PDB entry 7UV9 | electron microscopy, 3.20 A resolution | chains G and I of the 11 polymer chains in the assembly

[Chain G]
Name: Histone H2A type 1
Organism: Homo sapiens
Reference sequence: P0C0S8 (H2A1_HUMAN); residues 1-129 here correspond to UniProt positions 2-130 (UniProt number = residue number + 1)
Sequence (129 residues; numbered 1 to 129; the number before each row is that of its first residue):
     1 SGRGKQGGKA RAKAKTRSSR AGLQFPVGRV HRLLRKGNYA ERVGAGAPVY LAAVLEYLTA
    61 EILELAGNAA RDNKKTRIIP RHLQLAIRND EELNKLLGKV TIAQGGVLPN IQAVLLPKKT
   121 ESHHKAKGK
Not modelled in the structure: 1-9, 117-129
Swiss-Prot annotation at these positions:
  - modified residue: Ser1 (N-acetylserine), Arg3 (Citrulline), Lys5 (N6-(2-hydroxyisobutyryl)lysine), Lys9 (N6-(2-hydroxyisobutyryl)lysine), Lys13 (N6-(beta-hydroxybutyryl)lysine), Lys36 (N6-(2-hydroxyisobutyryl)lysine), Lys74 (N6-(2-hydroxyisobutyryl)lysine), Lys75 (N6-(2-hydroxyisobutyryl)lysine), Lys95 (N6-(2-hydroxyisobutyryl)lysine), Lys99 (N6-glutaryllysine), Gln104 (N5-methylglutamine), Lys118 (N6-(2-hydroxyisobutyryl)lysine), Lys119 (N6-crotonyllysine), Thr120 (Phosphothreonine), Lys125 (N6-crotonyllysine)
  - cross-link (Glycyl lysine isopeptide (Lys-Gly)): Lys13 (interchain with G-Cter in ubiquitin), Lys15 (interchain with G-Cter in ubiquitin), Lys119 (interchain with G-Cter in ubiquitin)
Reported in the primary citation:
  - mutagenesis - E61A, D90A, E92A, E92K: decreased binding to Lysine-specific demethylase 2A

[Chain I]
Molecule: 185-nt DNA strand
Organism: synthetic construct
Sequence (185 nucleotides; numbered -92 to 92; the number before each row is that of its first residue; numbers below 1 keep their minus sign (DA-92 is residue -92)):
   -92 ATCGCTGTTC AATACATGCA CAGGATGTAT ATATCTGACA CGTGCCTGGA GACTAGGGAG
   -32 TAATCCCCTT GGCGGTTAAA ACGCGGGGGA CAGCGCGTAC GTGCGTTTAA GCGGTGCTAG
    28 AGCTGTCTAC GACCAATTGA GCGGCCTCGG CACCGGGATT CTCCAGGGCG GCCGCGTATA
    88 GGGAT
Not modelled in the structure: -92 to -71, 76-92

[Interface between chain G and chain I]
Contacting residue pairs (8):
  Arg11(G) - DT44(I)  hydrogen bond to the sugar
  Lys13(G) - DG46(I)  phosphate contact
  Arg29(G) - DC49(I)  salt bridge to the phosphate
  Arg42(G) - DG38(I)  sugar contact
  Arg42(G) - DA39(I)  phosphate contact
  Val43(G) - DG38(I)  sugar contact
  Val43(G) - DA39(I)  hydrogen bond to the phosphate
  Ala45(G) - DG38(I)  phosphate contact
Interface residues without a listed pair, chain G (8 interface residues in all): Glu41, Gly44
Interface residues without a listed pair, chain I (7 interface residues in all): DA43, DG48

[Summary]
8 residues of chain G face 7 of chain I across their interface, with 2 hydrogen bonds and 1 salt bridge. Polar
pairs include Arg11(G)-DT44(I), Val43(G)-DA39(I) and Arg29(G)-DC49(I). The paper reports that E61A, D90A and
E92A of chain G, among others, reduce binding to Lysine-specific demethylase 2A.
Chain G is Histone H2A type 1 (Homo sapiens) and chain I is a 185-nt DNA strand (synthetic construct); the
structure, KDM2A-nucleosome structure stabilized by H3K36C-UNC8015 covalent conjugate, was determined by
electron microscopy together with 7UVA from the same study.
